PDB entry 9F9N | electron microscopy, 3.00 A resolution | chains A and F of the 7 polymer chains in the assembly

Chain A (and F):
Name: Large T antigen
From: Betapolyomavirus macacae
Notes: EC 3.6.4.-; chain F of this document is another copy of the same molecule, construct and numbering; everything in this record applies to it too
UniProt: P03070 (LT_SV40); residues 266-627 here = UniProt positions 266-627
Amino-acid sequence (362 residues; numbered 266 to 627; the number before each row is that of its first residue):
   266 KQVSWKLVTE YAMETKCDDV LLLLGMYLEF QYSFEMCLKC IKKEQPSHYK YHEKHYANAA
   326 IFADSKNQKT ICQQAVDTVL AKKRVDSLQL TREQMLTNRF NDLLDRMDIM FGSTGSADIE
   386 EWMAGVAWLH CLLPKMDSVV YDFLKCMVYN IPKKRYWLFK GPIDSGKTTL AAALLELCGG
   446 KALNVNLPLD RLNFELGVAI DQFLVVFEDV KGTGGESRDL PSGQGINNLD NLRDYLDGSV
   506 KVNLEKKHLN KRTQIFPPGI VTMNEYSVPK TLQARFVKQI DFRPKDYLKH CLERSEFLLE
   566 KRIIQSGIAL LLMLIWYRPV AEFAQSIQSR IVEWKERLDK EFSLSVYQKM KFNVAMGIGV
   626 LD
UniProt features mapped onto this chain:
  - binding site (Zn(2+)): Cys302, Cys305, His313, His317
  - binding site (ATP): Gly426 to Thr433
Residues lining bound ligands: ATP (adenosine-5'-triphosphate): Trp393, Leu397, Pro427, Ile428, Asp429, Ser430, Gly431, Lys432, Thr433, Thr434, Glu473, Asn529, Arg548, Pro549, Lys550, Leu553, Lys554, Leu557, Leu564

Chain A / chain F interface:
Residue-residue contacts - 26 pairs, chain A then chain F:
  Gln267(A) - Lys331(F)  hydrogen bond
  Trp270(A) - Lys331(F)
  Lys271(A) - Asp329(F)
  Gln339(A) - Ser330(F)
  Gln339(A) - Lys331(F)
  Gln339(A) - Asn332(F)
  Gln339(A) - Gln333(F)  hydrogen bond (side chain-backbone)
  Asp342(A) - Lys334(F)  salt bridge
  Thr343(A) - Leu293(F)
  Ala346(A) - Leu286(F)
  Ala346(A) - Gly290(F)
  Arg349(A) - Asp284(F)  salt bridge
  Arg349(A) - Leu287(F)
  Val350(A) - Gly290(F)
  Val350(A) - Met291(F)
  Val350(A) - Glu294(F)
  Leu353(A) - Leu287(F)  hydrophobic
  Gln354(A) - Met291(F)
  Gln354(A) - Gln310(F)
  Asn415(A) - Arg567(F)  hydrogen bond (backbone-side chain)
  Pro417(A) - Leu564(F)
  Pro417(A) - Arg567(F)
  Asp455(A) - Arg456(F)  salt bridge
  Gly503(A) - Arg567(F)  hydrogen bond (backbone-side chain)
  Ser504(A) - Arg567(F)
  Ser504(A) - Gln570(F)
Also at the interface, not in a pair above, chain A (20 interface residues in all): Ile416, Arg420, Arg498, Val505
Also at the interface, not in a pair above, chain F (22 interface residues in all): Leu289, Ser312, Thr433, Glu565

Summary:
The interface between chain A and chain F involves 20 residues on one side and 22 on the other; the contacts
include 4 hydrogen bonds and 3 salt bridges. Polar contacts include Asp342(A)-Lys334(F), Arg349(A)-Asp284(F)
and Asp455(A)-Arg456(F). Bound to chain A: ATP.
Chain A and chain F are both Large T antigen (Betapolyomavirus macacae); the structure, Active SV40 LTAg
complex with DNA (3D variability component_001, frame_005), was determined by electron microscopy (same
publication as 9EVH, 9EVP, 9F3T, 9F3U, 9F5I, 9F73 and 14 further entries).
